1A9E - chains A and B of the 3 polymer chains in the assembly; structure by X-ray diffraction, 2.50 A resolution.

Chain A:
Name: HLA class I histocompatibility antigen, B-35 B*3501 (alpha chain)
Organism: Homo sapiens
Reference sequence: P30685 (1B35_HUMAN); residues 1-277 here correspond to UniProt positions 25-301 (UniProt number = residue number + 24)
Chain sequence (277 residues; row label = number of the first residue in the row):
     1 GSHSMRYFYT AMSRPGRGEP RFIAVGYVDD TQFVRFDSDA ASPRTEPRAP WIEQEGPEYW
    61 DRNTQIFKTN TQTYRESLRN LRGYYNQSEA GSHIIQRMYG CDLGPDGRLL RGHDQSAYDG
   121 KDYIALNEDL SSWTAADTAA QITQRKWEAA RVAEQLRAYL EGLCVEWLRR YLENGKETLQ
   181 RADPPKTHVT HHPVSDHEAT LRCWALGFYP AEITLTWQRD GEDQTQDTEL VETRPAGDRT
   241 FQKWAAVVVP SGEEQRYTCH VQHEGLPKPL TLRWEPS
Disulfides: Cys101-Cys164, Cys203-Cys259

Chain B:
Name: Beta-2-microglobulin
Organism: Homo sapiens
Reference sequence: P61769 (B2MG_HUMAN); residues 2-100 here correspond to UniProt positions 21-119 (UniProt number = residue number + 19)
Chain sequence (100 residues; each row starts with the number of its first residue):
     1 MIQRTPKIQV YSRHPAENGK SNFLNCYVSG FHPSDIEVDL LKNGERIEKV EHSDLSFSKD
    61 WSFYLLYYTE FTPTEKDEYA CRVNHVTLSQ PKIVKWDRDM
Swiss-Prot annotation at these positions:
  - modified residue: Gln3 (Pyrrolidone carboxylic acid)
  - glycosylation: Ile2 (N-linked (Glc) (glycation) isoleucine), Lys20 (N-linked (Glc) (glycation) lysine), Lys42 (N-linked (Glc) (glycation) lysine), Lys49 (N-linked (Glc) (glycation) lysine), Lys59 (N-linked (Glc) (glycation) lysine), Lys92 (N-linked (Glc) (glycation) lysine), Lys95 (N-linked (Glc) (glycation) lysine)
Disulfides: Cys26-Cys81

Chain A / chain B interface:
Residue-residue contacts (56; chain A residue first):
  Phe8(A) with Ser56(B); Phe57(B), hydrophobic
  Tyr9(A) with Phe57(B)
  Thr10(A) with Phe57(B); Phe63(B)
  Met12(A) with Ser34(B)
  Arg17(A) with Asp35(B), salt bridge
  Ile23(A) with Leu55(B), hydrophobic
  Val25(A) with Asp54(B); Leu55(B); Ser56(B)
  Tyr27(A) with Ser56(B), hydrogen bond; Tyr64(B), hydrogen bond
  Gln32(A) with Asp54(B), hydrogen bond
  Arg35(A) with Asp54(B), salt bridge
  Arg48(A) with Asp54(B), salt bridge
  Ile94(A) with Pro33(B), hydrophobic; Ser34(B)
  Gln96(A) with His32(B), hydrogen bond; Phe57(B); Trp61(B), hydrogen bond (side chain-backbone); Phe63(B)
  Arg97(A) with Phe57(B)
  Gln115(A) with Trp61(B)
  Ser116(A) with Trp61(B)
  Ala117(A) with Trp61(B)
  Asp119(A) with Ile2(B), hydrogen bond (backbone-backbone); His32(B)
  Gly120(A) with Ile2(B); His32(B); Trp61(B)
  Lys121(A) with Ile2(B)
  Asp122(A) with Trp61(B), hydrogen bond
  His192(A) with Asp99(B), salt bridge
  Arg202(A) with Asp99(B), hydrogen bond (side chain-backbone); Met100(B)
  Trp204(A) with Asp99(B); Met100(B)
  Leu206(A) with Pro15(B), hydrophobic
  Val231(A) with Gln9(B)
  Glu232(A) with Lys7(B), salt bridge; Gln9(B), hydrogen bond (backbone-side chain); Ser29(B)
  Arg234(A) with Gln9(B), hydrogen bond; Tyr11(B); Met100(B), hydrogen bond (side chain-backbone)
  Pro235(A) with Tyr11(B), hydrogen bond (backbone-side chain); Tyr27(B)
  Ala236(A) with Arg13(B), hydrogen bond (backbone-side chain); Asn25(B), hydrogen bond (backbone-side chain)
  Gly237(A) with Arg13(B), hydrogen bond (backbone-side chain); Leu66(B)
  Gln242(A) with Tyr11(B); Ser12(B), hydrogen bond (side chain-backbone); Arg13(B), hydrogen bond (side chain-backbone)
  Trp244(A) with Met100(B), hydrogen bond (side chain-backbone)
Interface residues without a listed pair, chain A (37 interface residues in all): Met98, His188, Thr233, Asp238
Interface residues without a listed pair, chain B (28 interface residues in all): Met1, Arg4, His14, Asp60

Summary:
The interface between chain A and chain B involves 37 residues on one side and 28 on the other, with 18
hydrogen bonds and 5 salt bridges. Polar pairs include Arg17(A)-Asp35(B), Arg35(A)-Asp54(B) and
Arg48(A)-Asp54(B).
Chain A is HLA class I histocompatibility antigen, B-35 B*3501 (alpha chain) and chain B is
Beta-2-microglobulin, both from Homo sapiens; the structure, Decamer-like conformation of a nano-peptide bound
to HLA-B3501 due to nonstandard positioning of the C-terminus, was determined by X-ray diffraction together
with 1A9B from the same study.
